Entry 8FUK (electron microscopy, 3.36 A resolution); this record covers chains 1 and G of the 11 polymer chains in the assembly.

== Chain 1 ==
Molecule: Type III-B crRNA
Sequence (60 nucleotides; row label = number of the first residue in the row):
     1 CUUAGAAAAG UACAGCGCGG CUGAAAUCAU CAUUAAAGCG GUUCACUGCC GCACAGGCAG

== Chain G ==
Name: CRISPR-associated protein Cas8
Organism: Vibrio cholerae
UniProt: A0A6I8WFX4 (A0A6I8WFX4_VIBCL); residue numbers follow UniProt; this construct covers 1-640
Amino-acid sequence (640 residues; numbered 1 to 640; the number before each row is that of its first residue):
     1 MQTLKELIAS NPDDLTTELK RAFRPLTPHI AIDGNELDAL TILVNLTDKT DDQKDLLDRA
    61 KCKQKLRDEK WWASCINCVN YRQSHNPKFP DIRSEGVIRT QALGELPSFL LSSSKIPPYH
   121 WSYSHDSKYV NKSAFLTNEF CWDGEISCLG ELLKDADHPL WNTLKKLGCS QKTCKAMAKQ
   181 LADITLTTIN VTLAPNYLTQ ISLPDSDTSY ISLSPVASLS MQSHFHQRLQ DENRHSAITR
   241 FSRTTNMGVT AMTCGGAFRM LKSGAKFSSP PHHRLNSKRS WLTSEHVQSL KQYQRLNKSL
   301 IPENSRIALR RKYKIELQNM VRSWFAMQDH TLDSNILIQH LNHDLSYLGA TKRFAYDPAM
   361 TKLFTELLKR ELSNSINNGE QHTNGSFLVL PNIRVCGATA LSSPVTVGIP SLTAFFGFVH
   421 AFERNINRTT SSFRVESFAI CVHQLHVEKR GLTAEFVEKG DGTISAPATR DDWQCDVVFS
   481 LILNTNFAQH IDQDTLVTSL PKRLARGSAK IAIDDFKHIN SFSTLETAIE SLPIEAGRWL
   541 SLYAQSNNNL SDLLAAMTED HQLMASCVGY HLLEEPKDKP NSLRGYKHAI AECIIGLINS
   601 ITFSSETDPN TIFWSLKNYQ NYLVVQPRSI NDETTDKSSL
Unresolved in the structure: 1-96, 123-186, 243-255, 271-383, 458-463, 632-640

== Interface between chain 1 and chain G ==
Pairs across the interface (46; chain 1 residue first):
  C1(1) - Ser202(G)  phosphate contact
  C1(1) - Tyr210(G)  base contact
  C1(1) - Gly417(G)  sugar contact
  C1(1) - His420(G)  sugar contact
  C1(1) - Ala421(G)  sugar contact
  C1(1) - Arg424(G)  hydrogen bond to the base
  C1(1) - Arg584(G)  hydrogen bond to the base
  U2(1) - Ile201(G)  phosphate contact
  U2(1) - Ser202(G)  hydrogen bond to the phosphate
  U2(1) - Ala414(G)  base contact
  U2(1) - Gly417(G)  sugar contact
  U2(1) - Phe418(G)  base contact
  U2(1) - Ala421(G)  base contact
  U2(1) - Pro501(G)  base contact
  U2(1) - Arg503(G)  hydrogen bond to the base
  U2(1) - Leu504(G)  base contact
  U2(1) - Ala505(G)  hydrogen bond to the base
  U3(1) - Thr199(G)  hydrogen bond to the sugar
  U3(1) - Ile201(G)  phosphate contact
  U3(1) - Pro215(G)  sugar contact
  U3(1) - Val216(G)  base contact
  U3(1) - Ala217(G)  hydrogen bond to the base
  U3(1) - Pro404(G)  base contact
  U3(1) - Ser411(G)  hydrogen bond to the phosphate
  U3(1) - Thr413(G)  hydrogen bond to the phosphate
  U3(1) - Ala414(G)  phosphate contact
  U3(1) - Arg506(G)  sugar contact
  U3(1) - Tyr570(G)  hydrogen bond to the phosphate
  A4(1) - Leu198(G)  hydrogen bond to the base
  A4(1) - Thr199(G)  hydrogen bond to the base
  A4(1) - Gln200(G)  hydrogen bond to the base
  A4(1) - Ile201(G)  sugar contact
  A4(1) - Arg503(G)  hydrogen bond to the phosphate
  A4(1) - Arg506(G)  salt bridge to the phosphate
  A4(1) - Leu583(G)  base contact
  G5(1) - Tyr197(G)  base contact
  G5(1) - Arg503(G)  salt bridge to the phosphate
  G5(1) - Arg506(G)  phosphate contact
  A6(1) - Glu455(G)  sugar contact
  A6(1) - Arg506(G)  base contact
  A7(1) - Thr453(G)  hydrogen bond to the sugar
  A7(1) - Ala454(G)  base contact
  A7(1) - Glu455(G)  base contact
  A7(1) - Arg470(G)  base contact
  A8(1) - Thr453(G)  sugar contact
  A9(1) - Thr453(G)  hydrogen bond to the phosphate
Other interface residues (no listed pair), chain G (37 interface residues in all): Leu203, Pro204, Phe416, Gly451, Leu452, Cys593

== Summary ==
9 residues of chain 1 face 37 of chain G across their interface, with 16 hydrogen bonds and 2 salt bridges.
Polar contacts include C1(1)-Arg424(G), C1(1)-Arg584(G) and U2(1)-Arg503(G).
Here chain 1 is Type III-B crRNA and chain G is CRISPR-associated protein Cas8 (Vibrio cholerae). Entry 8FUK
(V. cholerae TniQ-Cascade complex with Type III-B crRNA) was determined by electron microscopy.
